PDB entry 9MU3 | electron microscopy, 3.14 A resolution | chains A and B of the 6 polymer chains in the assembly

Chain A (and B):
Protein: Head-tail connector protein
Organism: Staphylococcus phage 80alpha
Notes: chain B of this document is another copy of the same molecule, construct and numbering; everything in this record applies to it too
UniProtKB: S4V9M2 (S4V9M2_9CAUD); numbering as in UniProt (aligned over 1-110)
Chain sequence (110 residues; each row starts with the number of its first residue):
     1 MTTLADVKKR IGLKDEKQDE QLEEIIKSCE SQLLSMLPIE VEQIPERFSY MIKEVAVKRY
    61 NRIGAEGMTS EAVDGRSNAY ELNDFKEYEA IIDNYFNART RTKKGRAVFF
Not modelled in the structure: 1, 98-110

How chain A and chain B interact:
Contacting residue pairs - 43 pairs, chain A then chain B:
  Lys9(A) with Gln21(B); Glu24(B)
  Arg10(A) with Gln21(B), hydrogen bond (backbone-side chain); Ile25(B); Glu66(B), salt bridge
  Ile11(A) with Gln21(B)
  Gly12(A) with Gln21(B)
  Arg47(A) with Leu34(B), hydrogen bond (side chain-backbone); Ser35(B), hydrogen bond (backbone-side chain); Pro38(B); Ile39(B); Val41(B), hydrogen bond (side chain-backbone)
  Tyr50(A) with Ser31(B); Gln32(B); Ser35(B), hydrogen bond
  Lys53(A) with Glu24(B), salt bridge
  Glu54(A) with Ser28(B), hydrogen bond; Arg59(B), salt bridge
  Val57(A) with Glu66(B)
  Lys58(A) with Glu66(B)
  Asn61(A) with Gly64(B); Glu66(B)
  Gly75(A) with Ala72(B); Val73(B); Asp74(B), hydrogen bond (backbone-backbone)
  Arg76(A) with Ala72(B); Val73(B)
  Ser77(A) with Glu71(B); Ala72(B), hydrogen bond (backbone-backbone)
  Asn78(A) with Met68(B); Ser70(B)
  Ala79(A) with Met68(B); Thr69(B), hydrogen bond (backbone-backbone); Ser70(B), hydrogen bond (backbone-backbone)
  Tyr80(A) with Gly67(B); Met68(B), hydrophobic
  Glu81(A) with Arg62(B), salt bridge; Gly67(B), hydrogen bond (backbone-backbone); Thr69(B)
  Glu87(A) with Asn83(B)
  Ile91(A) with Ser35(B); Met36(B), hydrophobic
  Tyr95(A) with Ile39(B)
Other interface residues (no listed pair), chain A (23 interface residues in all): Asp6, Tyr88
Other interface residues (no listed pair), chain B (30 interface residues in all): Glu20, Leu37, Ile63, Ala65, Leu82

Summary:
23 residues of chain A face 30 of chain B across their interface; the contacts include 11 hydrogen bonds and 4
salt bridges. Polar contacts include Arg10(A)-Glu66(B), Lys53(A)-Glu24(B) and Glu54(A)-Arg59(B).
Chain A and chain B are both Head-tail connector protein (Staphylococcus phage 80alpha); the structure, SaPI1
neck structure, was determined by electron microscopy together with 9MU2 from the same study.
